Entry 8UCO (electron microscopy, 3.25 A resolution); this record covers chains a and c of the 10 polymer chains in the assembly.

== Chain a ==
Molecule: Cytochrome c oxidase subunit 1
Source organism: Komagataella pastoris
UniProtKB: F2R0K8 (F2R0K8_KOMPC); residues 1-535 here = UniProt positions 1-535
Amino-acid sequence (535 residues; each row starts with the number of its first residue):
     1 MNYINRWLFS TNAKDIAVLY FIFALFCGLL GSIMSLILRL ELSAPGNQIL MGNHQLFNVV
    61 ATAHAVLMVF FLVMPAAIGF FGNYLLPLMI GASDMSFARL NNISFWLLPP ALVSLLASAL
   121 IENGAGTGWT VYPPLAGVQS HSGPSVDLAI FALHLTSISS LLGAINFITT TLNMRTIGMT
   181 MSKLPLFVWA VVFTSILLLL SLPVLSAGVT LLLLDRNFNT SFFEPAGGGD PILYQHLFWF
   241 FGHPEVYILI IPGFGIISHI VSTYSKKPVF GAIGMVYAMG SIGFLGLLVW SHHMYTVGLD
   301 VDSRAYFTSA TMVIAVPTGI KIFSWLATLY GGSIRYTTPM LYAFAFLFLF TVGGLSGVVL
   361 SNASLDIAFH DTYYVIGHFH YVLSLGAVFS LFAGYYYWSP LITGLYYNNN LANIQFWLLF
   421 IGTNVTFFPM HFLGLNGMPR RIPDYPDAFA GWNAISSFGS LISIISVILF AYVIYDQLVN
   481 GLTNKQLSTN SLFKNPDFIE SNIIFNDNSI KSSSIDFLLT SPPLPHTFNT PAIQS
Differences from the reference sequence: conflict Ile4 (Met in F2R0K8), Ile16 (Met in F2R0K8), Ile22 (Met in F2R0K8), 34 further conflict positions vs the reference (F2R0K8) not listed
Ion coordination: Cu ion: His243, His293; heme a Fe near His380 (its only coordinating residue here)
Ligand contacts:
  - heme a (HEA), molecule 1: Phe21, Leu25, Ser35, Leu38, Arg39, Phe57, Ala61, His64, Ala65, Met68, Val69, Leu72, Gly128, Trp129, Tyr373, Ile376, Phe379, His380, Leu383, Ser384, Val388, Leu391, Phe392, Tyr395, Thr426, Phe427, Met430, Arg440, Arg441, Ser463, Val467
  - heme a (HEA), molecule 2: Trp129, Thr130, Trp239, His243, Val246, Tyr247, Ile250, His292, His293, Ile314, Ala315, Thr318, Gly319, Ile322, Phe323, Phe350, Thr351, Gly354, Leu355, Gly357, Val358, Leu360, Ser361, Asp366, His370, Val375, His378, Phe379, Val382, Leu383, Arg440
  - phosphatidylethanolamine (PTY), molecule 1: Ser96, Phe97, Ala98, Arg99, Leu100, Ile103, Leu107, Ile158
  - phosphatidylethanolamine (PTY), molecule 2: Phe270, Phe323, Ala327, Tyr330
  - phosphatidylethanolamine (PTY), molecule 3: Tyr336, Leu341, Phe344, Trp417, Phe420
  - phosphatidylethanolamine (PTY), molecule 4: Phe432, Leu435, Trp452

== Chain c ==
Molecule: Cytochrome c oxidase subunit 3
Source organism: Komagataella pastoris
UniProtKB: F2R0J6 (F2R0J6_KOMPC); residues 1-268 here = UniProt positions 1-268
Amino-acid sequence (268 residues; row label = number of the first residue in the row):
     1 MRIQNRENLQ LFPFHLVTNS PWPLTTSLAL MSLALTLGLT MHGYIGNHLW LFLAISLVLS
    61 SIFLWVRDVV IEGTYLGDHT IAVRKGLNIG FMLFVLSEIL IFAALFWSYF HSAMGPTIEI
   121 GCQWPPVGIT SIKPTELPLL NTIILLASGA TVTWAHHSIL YKDRQGTLVG LFITTLLIIL
   181 FVGCQVLEYT WATFTIADSV FGSIFYAGTG LHFIHMVMLI VMLAICYARM YFYHFTSNHH
   241 LGLETTILYL HVLDIIWLFL YIVFYWWG
Differences from the reference sequence: conflict Ile45 (Met in F2R0J6), Ile55 (Met in F2R0J6), Ile62 (Met in F2R0J6), Ile81 (Met in F2R0J6), Ile89 (Met in F2R0J6), Ile101 (Met in F2R0J6), Ile120 (Met in F2R0J6), Ile129 (Met in F2R0J6), Ile132 (Met in F2R0J6), Ile143 (Met in F2R0J6), Ile247 (Met in F2R0J6), Leu248 (Thr in F2R0J6)
Ligand contacts:
  - phosphatidylethanolamine (PTY), molecule 1: His15, Val17, Leu30, Ile62, Trp65, Val66, Val69, Glu72, His79, Val83, Leu87, Gly90, Phe94
  - phosphatidylethanolamine (PTY), molecule 2: Ile62, Phe63, Val66, Val69, Val70, Gly73, Thr74, His79, Leu87, Phe91, Met218, Val221, Met222, Ile225, Arg229, His234, Phe235, His239, His240, Leu241, Gly242

== How chain a and chain c interact ==
Pairs across the interface (79; chain a residue first):
  Asn5(a) - Asn19(c)  hydrogen bond (backbone-side chain)
  Phe9(a) - Asn19(c)
  Phe9(a) - Ser20(c)
  Phe9(a) - Pro21(c)  hydrophobic
  Thr11(a) - Val17(c)
  Thr11(a) - Thr18(c)  hydrogen bond (side chain-backbone)
  Thr11(a) - Asn19(c)
  Asp94(a) - His15(c)
  Asp94(a) - Leu16(c)
  Phe97(a) - Gly86(c)
  Phe97(a) - Leu87(c)  hydrophobic
  Arg99(a) - Val17(c)
  Arg99(a) - Ser20(c)  hydrogen bond
  Arg99(a) - Pro23(c)
  Arg99(a) - Trp65(c)
  Arg99(a) - Asp68(c)  salt bridge
  Arg99(a) - Glu72(c)  salt bridge
  Asn102(a) - Pro23(c)
  Ile103(a) - Pro23(c)
  Ile103(a) - Thr26(c)
  Trp106(a) - Ser27(c)  hydrogen bond (backbone-side chain)
  Leu107(a) - Ser27(c)
  Leu107(a) - Leu30(c)  hydrophobic
  Pro110(a) - Met31(c)  hydrophobic
  Ser114(a) - Leu35(c)
  Gly143(a) - His42(c)
  Pro144(a) - Gly38(c)
  Pro144(a) - Tyr44(c)  hydrophobic
  Asp147(a) - His42(c)  salt bridge
  Leu148(a) - Leu35(c)  hydrophobic
  Phe151(a) - Ala34(c)
  Phe151(a) - Leu37(c)  hydrophobic
  Leu161(a) - Ser97(c)
  Leu162(a) - Phe94(c)  hydrophobic
  Ile165(a) - Leu93(c)
  Ile165(a) - Phe94(c)  hydrophobic
  Ile168(a) - Leu93(c)  hydrophobic
  Thr169(a) - Gly86(c)
  Asn173(a) - Phe14(c)
  Asn173(a) - Ala82(c)  hydrogen bond (side chain-backbone)
  Asn173(a) - Gly86(c)
  Met174(a) - Phe14(c)  hydrophobic
  Leu199(a) - Leu93(c)  hydrophobic
  Leu199(a) - Leu100(c)
  Leu200(a) - Leu100(c)  hydrophobic
  Pro203(a) - Ser97(c)
  Pro203(a) - Ile101(c)  hydrophobic
  Ala207(a) - Ala104(c)  hydrophobic
  Arg216(a) - His42(c)
  Asn217(a) - Met41(c)  hydrogen bond
  Asn217(a) - His42(c)
  Asn219(a) - Ala197(c)
  Thr220(a) - Ile196(c)
  Thr220(a) - Ser199(c)
  Thr220(a) - Ser203(c)  hydrogen bond (backbone-side chain)
  Ser221(a) - Ser199(c)  hydrogen bond (side chain-backbone)
  Ser221(a) - Val200(c)
  Phe222(a) - Ser203(c)
  Phe222(a) - Ile204(c)  hydrophobic
  Pro225(a) - Glu119(c)
  Gly227(a) - Ile120(c)
  Gly227(a) - Ser199(c)
  Gly227(a) - Val200(c)
  Gly228(a) - Thr117(c)
  Gly228(a) - Ile120(c)
  Gly228(a) - Val200(c)
  Gly229(a) - Thr117(c)
  Gly229(a) - Val200(c)
  Asp230(a) - Thr117(c)
  Leu233(a) - Ser108(c)
  Leu233(a) - His111(c)
  His236(a) - Trp107(c)
  Leu237(a) - Trp107(c)  hydrophobic
  Leu237(a) - Ser108(c)
  Phe528(a) - Phe12(c)
  Asn529(a) - Leu11(c)
  Asn529(a) - Phe12(c)
  Thr530(a) - Met1(c)
  Pro531(a) - Leu11(c)
Interface residues without a listed pair, chain a (57 interface residues in all): Leu8, Ser10, Ser93, Leu100, Ile121, Leu155, Leu172, Leu211, Phe218, Trp290, His526
Interface residues without a listed pair, chain c (56 interface residues in all): Trp22, Leu24, Leu39, Val69, Ile89, Gly90, Leu96, Leu105, Ala207

== In short ==
Chain a and chain c form an interface of 57 and 56 residues respectively; the contacts include 8 hydrogen
bonds and 3 salt bridges. Polar contacts include Arg99(a)-Asp68(c), Arg99(a)-Glu72(c) and Asp147(a)-His42(c).
One phosphatidylethanolamine molecule is bound between chain a and chain c.
Here chain a is Cytochrome c oxidase subunit 1 and chain c is Cytochrome c oxidase subunit 3, both from
Komagataella pastoris. Entry 8UCO (CryoEM structure of Komagataella pastoris Cytochrome c oxidase (9 subunits)
in complex with human VMAT2 and ...) was determined by electron microscopy.
